PDB entry 5Q0G | X-ray diffraction, 2.60 A resolution | chain A

# Chain A
Name: Coagulation factor XI
Source organism: Homo sapiens
Notes: EC 3.4.21.27; fragment: heavy chain
UniProtKB: P03951 (FA11_HUMAN); the construct lacks a stretch of the UniProt sequence and is renumbered around it, so the offset changes along the chain: 16-36 = UniProt 388-408; 37-58 = UniProt 411-432; 59-65 = UniProt 435-441; 66-143 = UniProt 444-521; 3 more segments
Amino-acid sequence (244 residues; numbered 16 to 251 plus 9 insertion-coded residues; 1 number in that range is skipped by the numbering (no residue carries it; nothing is unmodelled there); the number before each row is that of its first residue; a row labelled like 36A-36B holds insertion residues (36A, then the next letters in order)):
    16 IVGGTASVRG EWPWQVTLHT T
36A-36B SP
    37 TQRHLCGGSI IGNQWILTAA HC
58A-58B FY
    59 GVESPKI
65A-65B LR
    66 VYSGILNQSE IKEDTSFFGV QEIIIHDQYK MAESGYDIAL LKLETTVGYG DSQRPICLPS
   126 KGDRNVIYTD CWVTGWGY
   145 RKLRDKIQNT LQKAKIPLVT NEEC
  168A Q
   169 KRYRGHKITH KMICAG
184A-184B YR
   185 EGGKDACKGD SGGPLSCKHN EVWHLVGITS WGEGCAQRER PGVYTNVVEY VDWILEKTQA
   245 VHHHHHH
Unresolved in the structure: 246-251
Construct notes: conflict Gly113 (Asn491 in P03951), Gly115 (Thr493 in P03951); expression tag (246-251)
Swiss-Prot annotation at these positions:
  - active site (Charge relay system): His57, Asp102, Ser195
  - binding site (heparin): Lys169 to Arg172
  - glycosylation: Asn72 (N-linked (GlcNAc...) (complex) asparagine)
Cystine bridges: Cys42-Cys58, Cys136-Cys201, Cys168-Cys182, Cys191-Cys219
Residues lining bound ligands: 9F7 (methyl [(3R,7S)-7-({(2E)-3-[5-chloro-2-(1H-tetrazol-1-yl)phenyl]prop-2-enoyl}amino)-3-ethyl-2-oxo-1,2,3,4,5,6,7,9-octahydro-11,8-(azeno)-1,9-benzodiazacyclotridecin-14-yl]carbamate): Arg39, His40, Leu41, Cys42, His57, Cys58, Tyr58B, Tyr143, Leu147, Ile151, Asp189, Ala190, Cys191, Lys192, Gly193, Asp194, Ser195, Thr213, Ser214, Trp215, Gly216, Gly218, Cys219, Gly226, Val227, Tyr228

# Overview
Chain A binds compound 9F7. UniProt lists 3 active-site residues and 4 heparin-binding residues.
Chain A is Coagulation factor XI (Homo sapiens); the structure, FACTOR XIA IN COMPLEX WITH THE INHIBITOR
methyl
[(3R,7S)-7-({(2E)-3-[5-chloro-2-(1H-tetrazol-1-yl)phenyl]prop-2-enoyl}amino)-3-ethyl-2-oxo-1,2,3,4,5,6,7,9-octahydro-11,8-(azeno)-1,9-benzodiazacyclotridecin-14-yl]carbamate,
was determined by X-ray diffraction together with 5Q0D, 5Q0E, 5Q0F and 5Q0H from the same study.
